PDB entry 1O5Q | X-ray diffraction, 2.30 A resolution | chains A and D of the 4 polymer chains in the assembly

[Chain A (and D)]
Protein: Probable methylisocitrate lyase
From: Salmonella enterica subsp. enterica serovar Typhimurium
Notes: EC 4.1.3.30; chain D of this document is another copy of the same molecule, construct and numbering; everything in this record applies to it too
Reference sequence: Q56062 (PRPB_SALTY); residues 2-295 here correspond to UniProt positions 1-294 (UniProt number = residue number - 1)
Chain sequence (305 residues; row label = number of the first residue in the row; numbers below 1 keep their minus sign (Met-1 is residue -1)):
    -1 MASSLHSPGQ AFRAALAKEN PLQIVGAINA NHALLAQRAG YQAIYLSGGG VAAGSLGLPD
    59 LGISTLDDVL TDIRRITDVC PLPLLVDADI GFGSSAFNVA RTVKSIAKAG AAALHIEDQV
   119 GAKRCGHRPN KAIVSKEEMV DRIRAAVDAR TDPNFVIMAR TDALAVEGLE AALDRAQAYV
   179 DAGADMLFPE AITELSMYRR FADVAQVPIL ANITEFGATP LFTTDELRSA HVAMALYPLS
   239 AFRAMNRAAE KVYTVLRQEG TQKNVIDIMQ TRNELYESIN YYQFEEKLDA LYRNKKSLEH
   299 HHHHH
Not modelled in the structure: -1 to 4, 119-129, 287-303 (chain D: -1 to 3, 119-129, 283-303)
Differences from the reference sequence: cloning artifact (-1 to 1); expression tag (296-303)
Metal / ion sites: Mg2+: Asp85 (together with pyruvic acid)
Residues lining bound ligands: pyruvic acid (PYR): Tyr43, Ser45, Gly46, Gly47, Asp58, Asp85, His113, Arg158, Phe186, Asn210, Leu234, Pro236

[Interface between chain A and chain D]
Contacting residue pairs (16):
  Arg72(A) - Arg72(D)
  Thr75(A) - Lys106(D)  hydrogen bond
  Asp76(A) - Arg99(D)
  Asp76(A) - Lys106(D)  salt bridge
  Phe95(A) - Phe282(D)  hydrophobic
  Arg99(A) - Asp76(D)  salt bridge
  Lys106(A) - Thr75(D)  hydrogen bond
  Lys106(A) - Asp76(D)  salt bridge
  Lys106(A) - Lys106(D)
  Lys106(A) - Ala107(D)  hydrogen bond (side chain-backbone)
  Lys106(A) - Gly108(D)
  Ala107(A) - Lys106(D)  hydrogen bond (backbone-side chain)
  Gly108(A) - Lys106(D)
  Phe282(A) - Phe95(D)
  Lys285(A) - Phe95(D)
  Leu286(A) - Phe95(D)

[Summary]
The interface between chain A and chain D involves 11 residues on one side and 9 on the other, with 4 hydrogen
bonds and 3 salt bridges. Polar pairs include Asp76(A)-Lys106(D), Arg99(A)-Asp76(D) and Thr75(A)-Lys106(D).
Bound to chain A: pyruvic acid.
Both chains are Probable methylisocitrate lyase (Salmonella enterica subsp. enterica serovar Typhimurium).
Entry 1O5Q (Crystal Structure of Pyruvate and Mg2+ bound 2-methylisocitrate lyase (PrpB) from Salmonella
typhimurium) was determined by X-ray diffraction, deposited together with 1UJQ.
